PDB entry 7JG9 | electron microscopy, 3.40 A resolution | chains G and H of the 20 polymer chains in the assembly

[Chain G]
Protein: ATP synthase gamma chain
From: Mycolicibacterium smegmatis
UniProt: A0A0D6IUE3 (A0A0D6IUE3_MYCSM); residues 1-307 here = UniProt positions 1-307
Sequence (307 residues; each row starts with the number of its first residue):
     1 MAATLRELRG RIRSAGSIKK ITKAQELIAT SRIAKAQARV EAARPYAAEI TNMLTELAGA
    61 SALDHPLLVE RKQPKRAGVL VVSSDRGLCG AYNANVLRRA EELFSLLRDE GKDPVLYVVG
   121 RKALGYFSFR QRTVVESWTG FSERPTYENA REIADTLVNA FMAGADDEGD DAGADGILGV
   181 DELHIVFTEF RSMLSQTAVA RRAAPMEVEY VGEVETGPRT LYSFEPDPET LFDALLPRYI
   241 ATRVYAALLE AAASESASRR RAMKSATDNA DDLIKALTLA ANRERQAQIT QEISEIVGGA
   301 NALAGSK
Disordered / not traced: 1-3, 165-177, 214-221, 304-307

[Chain H]
Protein: ATP synthase epsilon chain
From: Mycolicibacterium smegmatis
UniProt: A0A0D6IU73 (A0A0D6IU73_MYCSM); residue numbers follow UniProt; this construct covers 1-121
Sequence (121 residues; each row starts with the number of its first residue):
     1 MADLNVEIVA VERELWSGPA TFVFTRTTAG EIGILPRHIP LVAQLVDDAM VRVEREGEDD
    61 LRIAVDGGFL SVTEETVRIL VENAQFESEI DADAAKEDAA SDDERTAAWG RARLRALGQI
   121 D
Disordered / not traced: 1-2, 120-121

[How chain G and chain H interact]
Contacting residue pairs (13):
  A42(G) - E12(H)
  A42(G) - R13(H)  hydrogen bond (backbone-backbone)
  A42(G) - E14(H)
  A43(G) - V11(H)
  A43(G) - E12(H)
  Y222(G) - P40(H)
  S223(G) - P40(H)  hydrogen bond (backbone-backbone)
  S223(G) - L41(H)
  S223(G) - V42(H)  hydrogen bond (backbone-backbone)
  F224(G) - V42(H)
  E225(G) - V42(H)  hydrogen bond (backbone-backbone)
  E225(G) - A43(H)
  E225(G) - Q44(H)
Other interface residues (no listed pair), chain G (7 interface residues in all): R39

[In short]
Chain G and chain H form an interface of 7 and 9 residues respectively, with 4 hydrogen bonds. The backbones
hydrogen-bond at A42(G)-R13(H), S223(G)-P40(H) and S223(G)-V42(H).
Here chain G is ATP synthase gamma chain and chain H is ATP synthase epsilon chain, both from
Mycolicibacterium smegmatis. Entry 7JG9 (Cryo-EM structure of bedaquiline-saturated mycobacterium smegmatis
ATP synthase rotational state 2 (backbone model)) was determined by electron microscopy (same publication as
7JG5, 7JG6, 7JG7, 7JG8, 7JGA, 7JGB and 7JGC).
